5U0A - chains K and N of the 14 polymer chains in the assembly; structure by electron microscopy, 3.30 A resolution.

== Chain K ==
Molecule: crRNA
Sequence (61 nucleotides; each row starts with the number of its first residue):
     1 AUGGACCGCC AGUGAUAAGU GGAAUGCCAU GUGGGCUGUC GUGAGCCCCA CGCACGUGGG
    61 G
Not modelled in the structure: 41-42

== Chain N ==
Name: CRISPR-associated protein, Cas5e family
From: Thermobifida fusca (strain YX)
UniProtKB: Q47PJ4 (Q47PJ4_THEFY); residue numbers follow UniProt; this construct covers 1-254
Amino-acid sequence (254 residues; numbered 1 to 254; the number before each row is that of its first residue):
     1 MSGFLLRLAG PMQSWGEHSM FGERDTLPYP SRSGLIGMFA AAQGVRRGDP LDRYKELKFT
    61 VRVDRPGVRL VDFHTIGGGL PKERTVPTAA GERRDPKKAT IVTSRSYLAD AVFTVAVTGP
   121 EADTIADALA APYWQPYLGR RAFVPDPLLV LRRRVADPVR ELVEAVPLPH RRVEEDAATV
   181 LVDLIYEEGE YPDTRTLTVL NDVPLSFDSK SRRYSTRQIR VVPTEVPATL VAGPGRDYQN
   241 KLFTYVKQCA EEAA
Not modelled in the structure: 1, 188-193, 249-254

== How chain K and chain N interact ==
Pairs across the interface (54):
  A1(K) with Gly-37(N), sugar contact; Ala-41(N), sugar contact; Val-45(N), phosphate contact; Arg-47(N), phosphate contact; Trp-134(N), stacking on the base; Tyr-137(N), hydrogen bond to the sugar
  U2(K) with Trp-15(N), base contact; Ser-33(N), phosphate contact; Gly-34(N), sugar contact; Gly-37(N), sugar contact; Met-38(N), base contact; Ala-41(N), base contact; Arg-47(N), salt bridge to the phosphate; Gln-135(N), base contact; Pro-136(N), base contact; Tyr-137(N), stacking on the base; Gly-139(N), hydrogen bond to the sugar; Phe-207(N), sugar contact
  G3(K) with Gly-16(N), sugar contact; Glu-17(N), base contact; His-18(N), base contact; Ser-19(N), hydrogen bond to the sugar; Met-20(N), base contact; Arg-24(N), sugar contact; Ser-33(N), hydrogen bond to the phosphate; Gly-34(N), phosphate contact; Asn-201(N), hydrogen bond to the base; Phe-207(N), phosphate contact; Arg-212(N), salt bridge to the phosphate; Tyr-214(N), hydrogen bond to the phosphate
  G4(K) with Arg-24(N), salt bridge to the phosphate; Arg-47(N), base contact; Tyr-137(N), hydrogen bond to the sugar; Gly-139(N), sugar contact; Arg-140(N), salt bridge to the phosphate; Ser-209(N), base contact; Arg-212(N), base contact
  A5(K) with Arg-47(N), sugar contact; Arg-140(N), phosphate contact; Arg-141(N), hydrogen bond to the phosphate
  C6(K) with Arg-141(N), salt bridge to the phosphate
  C7(K) with His-74(N), hydrogen bond to the sugar; Thr-75(N), hydrogen bond to the sugar; Ile-76(N), base contact; Gly-77(N), phosphate contact; Arg-105(N), hydrogen bond to the base
  G8(K) with Thr-75(N), hydrogen bond to the base; Ile-76(N), phosphate contact; Gly-77(N), hydrogen bond to the phosphate; Gly-78(N), base contact; Gly-79(N), base contact
  C9(K) with Phe-73(N), base contact; His-74(N), phosphate contact; Thr-75(N), sugar contact
Also at the interface, not in a pair above, chain N (40 interface residues in all): Ser-14, Ser-31, Ala-40, Arg-46, Leu-138, Asp-202

== Summary ==
9 residues of chain K face 40 of chain N across their interface; the contacts include 13 hydrogen bonds, 5
salt bridges and 2 aromatic stacking contacts. Polar pairs include G3(K)/Asn-201(N), C7(K)/Arg-105(N) and
G8(K)/Thr-75(N).
Chain K is crRNA and chain N is CRISPR-associated protein, Cas5e family (Thermobifida fusca (strain YX)); the
structure, CRISPR RNA-guided surveillance complex, was determined by electron microscopy together with 5U07
from the same study.
